PDB entry 8ZC5 | electron microscopy, 3.91 A resolution | chains A and B of the 6 polymer chains in the assembly

# Chain A (and B)
Protein: Spike protein S1
Source organism: Severe acute respiratory syndrome coronavirus 2
Notes: fragment: rbd; chain B of this document is another copy of the same molecule, construct and numbering; everything in this record applies to it too
UniProtKB: P0DTC2 (SPIKE_SARS2); residue numbers follow UniProt; this construct covers 332-527
Sequence (196 residues; each row starts with the number of its first residue):
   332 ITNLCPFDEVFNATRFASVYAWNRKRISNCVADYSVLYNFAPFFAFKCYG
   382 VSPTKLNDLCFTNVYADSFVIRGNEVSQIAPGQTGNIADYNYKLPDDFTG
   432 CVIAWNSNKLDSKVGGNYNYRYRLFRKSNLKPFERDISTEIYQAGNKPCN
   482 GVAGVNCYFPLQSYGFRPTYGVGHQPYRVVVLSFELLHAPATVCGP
Sequence notes: variant Asp339 (Gly in P0DTC2), Phe371 (Ser in P0DTC2), Pro373 (Ser in P0DTC2), Phe375 (Ser in P0DTC2), Ala376 (Thr in P0DTC2), Asn405 (Asp in P0DTC2), Ser408 (Arg in P0DTC2), Asn417 (Lys in P0DTC2), Lys440 (Asn in P0DTC2), Arg452 (Leu in P0DTC2), Asn477 (Ser in P0DTC2), Lys478 (Thr in P0DTC2), Ala484 (Glu in P0DTC2), Val486 (Phe in P0DTC2), Arg498 (Gln in P0DTC2), Tyr501 (Asn in P0DTC2), His505 (Tyr in P0DTC2)
Disulfides: Cys336-Cys361, Cys379-Cys432, Cys391-Cys525, Cys480-Cys488
Covalently attached groups: N-acetylglucosamine (NAG) linked to Asn343
UniProt features mapped onto this chain:
  - region: Asn448 to Tyr451, Tyr453 to Phe456 (Immunodominant HLA epitope recognized by the CD8+)
  - glycosylation: Asn343 (N-linked (GlcNAc...) (complex) asparagine)
  - natural variant: Asp339 (G339D: In strain: Omicron/BA.1, Omicron/BA.2 and 4 more; this construct carries the variant), Arg346 (R346K: In strain: Mu/B.1.621; R346T: In strain: Omicron/BQ.1.1, Omicron/XBB.1.5 and 1 more), Leu368 (L368I: In strain: Omicron/XBB.1.5, Omicron/EG.5.1), Phe371 (S371F: In strain: Omicron/BA.2, Omicron/BA.2.12.1 and 6 more; this construct carries the variant), Pro373 (S373P: In strain: Omicron/BA.1, Omicron/BA.2 and 7 more; this construct carries the variant), Phe375 (S375F: In strain: Omicron/BA.1, Omicron/BA.2 and 7 more; this construct carries the variant), Ala376 (T376A: In strain: Omicron/BA.2, Omicron/BA.2.12.1 and 5 more; this construct carries the variant), Asn405 (D405N: In strain: Omicron/BA.2, Omicron/BA.2.12.1 and 6 more; this construct carries the variant), Ser408 (R408S: In strain: Omicron/BA.2, Omicron/BA.2.12.1 and 6 more; this construct carries the variant), Asn417 (K417N: In strain: Beta/B.1.351, Omicron/BA.1 and 8 more; this construct carries the variant), Lys440 (N440K: In strain: Omicron/BA.1, Omicron/BA.2 and 7 more; this construct carries the variant), Lys444 (K444T: In strain: Omicron/BQ.1.1), 16 further natural variant entries in UniProt
  - mutagenesis: Asn343 (N343Q: Reduced viral infectivity), Tyr453 (Y453F: Decreased HLA binding to NF9 epitope. Increased binding affinity to human ACE2), Ala475 (A475V: Increased resistance to neutralizing antibodies), Val483 (V483A: Increased resistance to neutralizing antibodies), Phe490 (F490L: Increased resistance to neutralizing antibodies and human covalescent sera neutralization), Gln493 (Q493N: Reduced host ACE2-binding affinity in vitro; Q493Y: Reduced host ACE2-binding affinity in vitro), His519 (H519P: Increased resistance to human covalescent sera neutralization)

# Interface between chain A and chain B
Contacting residue pairs (7):
  Tyr369(A) with Asn487(B)
  Phe374(A) with Val486(B)
  Phe375(A) with Val486(B)
  Phe377(A) with Asn487(B); Tyr489(B), hydrogen bond (backbone-side chain)
  Pro384(A) with Ala475(B)
  Thr385(A) with Ala475(B)
Interface residues without a listed pair, chain B (6 interface residues in all): Tyr473, Asn477

# In short
Chain A and chain B each contribute 6 residues to their interface; the contacts include 1 hydrogen bond. The
hydrogen-bonded pair is Phe377(A)-Tyr489(B). N-acetylglucosamine is covalently linked to Asn343(A). UniProt
lists 7 mutagenesis sites on chain A.
Both chains are Spike protein S1 (Severe acute respiratory syndrome coronavirus 2). Entry 8ZC5 (SARS-CoV-2
Omicron BA.4 spike trimer (6P) in complex with D1F6 Fab, focused refinement of RBD region) was determined by
electron microscopy (same publication as 8ZBY, 8ZBZ, 8ZC0, 8ZC1, 8ZC2, 8ZC3, 8ZC4 and 8ZC6).
